PDB entry 3V1H | X-ray diffraction, 1.90 A resolution | chain A

[Chain A]
Protein: 1-phosphatidylinositol phosphodiesterase
Source organism: Staphylococcus aureus subsp. aureus
Notes: EC 4.6.1.13
UniProt: P45723 (PLC_STAAE); residues 3-302 here correspond to UniProt positions 13-312 (UniProt number = residue number + 10)
Amino-acid sequence (306 residues; row label = number of the first residue in the row):
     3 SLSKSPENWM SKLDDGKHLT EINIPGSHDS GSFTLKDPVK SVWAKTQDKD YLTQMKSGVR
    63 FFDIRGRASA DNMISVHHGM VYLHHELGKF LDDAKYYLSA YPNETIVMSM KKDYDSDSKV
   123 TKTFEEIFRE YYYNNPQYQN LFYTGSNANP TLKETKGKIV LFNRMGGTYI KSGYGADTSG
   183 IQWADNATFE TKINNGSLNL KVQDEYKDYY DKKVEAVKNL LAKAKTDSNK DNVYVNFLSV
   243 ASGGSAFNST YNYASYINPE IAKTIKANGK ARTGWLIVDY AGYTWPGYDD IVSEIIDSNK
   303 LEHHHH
Differences from the reference sequence: engineered mutation Tyr258 (His268 in P45723); expression tag (303-308)
Residues lining bound ligands: 1,2,3,4,5,6-hexahydroxy-cyclohexane (INS): His30, Asp31, Arg67, Lys113, Arg166, Trp185, Asp206, Tyr208, Phe239
Swiss-Prot annotation at these positions:
  - active site: His30 (Proton acceptor), His80 (Proton donor)

[In short]
Ligands of chain A: 1,2,3,4,5,6-hexahydroxy-cyclohexane. From UniProt: active-site residues His30 and His80.
Chain A is 1-phosphatidylinositol phosphodiesterase (Staphylococcus aureus subsp. aureus); the structure,
Structure of the H258Y mutant of Phosphatidylinositol-specific phospholipase C from Staphylococcus aureus, was
determined by X-ray diffraction, deposited together with 3V16 and 3V18.
